PDB entry 7WOR | electron microscopy, 3.70 A resolution | chains A and C of the 6 polymer chains in the assembly

Chain A (and C):
Protein: Spike glycoprotein
Source organism: Severe acute respiratory syndrome coronavirus 2
Notes: chain C of this document is another copy of the same molecule, construct and numbering; everything in this record applies to it too
UniProt: P0DTC2 (SPIKE_SARS2); aligned to UniProt positions 1-1208 over residues 1-1208
Chain sequence (1285 residues; numbered 1 to 1288 plus 5 insertion-coded residues; 8 numbers in that range are skipped by the numbering (no residue carries them; nothing is unmodelled there); the number before each row is that of its first residue; a row labelled like 177A-177E holds insertion residues (177A, then the next letters in order)):
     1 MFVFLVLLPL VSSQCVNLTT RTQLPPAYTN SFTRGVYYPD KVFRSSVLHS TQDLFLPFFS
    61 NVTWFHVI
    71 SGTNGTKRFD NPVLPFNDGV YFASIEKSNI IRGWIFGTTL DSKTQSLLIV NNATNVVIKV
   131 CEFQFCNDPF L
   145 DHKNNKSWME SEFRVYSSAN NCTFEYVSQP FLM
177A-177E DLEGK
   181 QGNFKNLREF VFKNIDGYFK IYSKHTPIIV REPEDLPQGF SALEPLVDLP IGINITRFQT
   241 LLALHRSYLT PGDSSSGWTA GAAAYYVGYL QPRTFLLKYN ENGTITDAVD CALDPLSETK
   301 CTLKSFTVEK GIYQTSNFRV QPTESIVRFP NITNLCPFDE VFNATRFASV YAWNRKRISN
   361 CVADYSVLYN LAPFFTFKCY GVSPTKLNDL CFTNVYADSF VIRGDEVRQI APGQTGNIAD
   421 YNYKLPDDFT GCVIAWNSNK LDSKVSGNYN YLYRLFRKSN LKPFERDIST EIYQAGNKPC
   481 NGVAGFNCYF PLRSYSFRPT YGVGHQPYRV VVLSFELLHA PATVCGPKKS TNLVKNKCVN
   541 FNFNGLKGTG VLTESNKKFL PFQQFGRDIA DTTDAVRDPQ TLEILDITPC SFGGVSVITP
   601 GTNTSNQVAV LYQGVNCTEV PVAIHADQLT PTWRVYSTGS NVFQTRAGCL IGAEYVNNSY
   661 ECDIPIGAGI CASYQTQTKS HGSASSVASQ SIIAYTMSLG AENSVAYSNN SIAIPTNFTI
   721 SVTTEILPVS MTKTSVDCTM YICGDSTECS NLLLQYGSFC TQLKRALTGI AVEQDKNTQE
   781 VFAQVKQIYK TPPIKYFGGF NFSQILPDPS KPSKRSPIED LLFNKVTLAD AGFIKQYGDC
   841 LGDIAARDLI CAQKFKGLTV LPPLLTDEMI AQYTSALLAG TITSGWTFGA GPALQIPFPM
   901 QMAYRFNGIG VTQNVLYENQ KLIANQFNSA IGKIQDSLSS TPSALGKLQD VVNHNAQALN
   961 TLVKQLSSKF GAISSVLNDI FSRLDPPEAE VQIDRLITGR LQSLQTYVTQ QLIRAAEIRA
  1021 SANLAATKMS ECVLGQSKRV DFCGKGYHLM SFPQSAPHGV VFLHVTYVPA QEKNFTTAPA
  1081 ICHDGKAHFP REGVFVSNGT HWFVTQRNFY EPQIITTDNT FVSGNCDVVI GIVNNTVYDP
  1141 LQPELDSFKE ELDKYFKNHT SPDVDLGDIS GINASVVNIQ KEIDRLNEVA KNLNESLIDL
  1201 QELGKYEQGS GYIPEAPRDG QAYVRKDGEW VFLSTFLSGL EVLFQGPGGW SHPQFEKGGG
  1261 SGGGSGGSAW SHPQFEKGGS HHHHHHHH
Disordered / not traced: 1-23, 71-78, 145-155, 177A-177E, 248-260, 621-640, 677-688, 828-846, 1148-1288 (chain C: 1-25, 71-78, 145-155, 177A-177E, 244-261, 621-640, 677-688, 828-846, 1148-1288)
Differences from the reference sequence: variant Val67 (Ala in P0DTC2), Ile95 (Thr in P0DTC2), Asp145 (Gly142 in P0DTC2), Ile209 (Leu212 in P0DTC2), Asp339 (Gly in P0DTC2), Leu371 (Ser in P0DTC2), Pro373 (Ser in P0DTC2), Phe375 (Ser in P0DTC2), Asn417 (Lys in P0DTC2), Lys440 (Asn in P0DTC2), Ser446 (Gly in P0DTC2), Asn477 (Ser in P0DTC2), Lys478 (Thr in P0DTC2), Ala484 (Glu in P0DTC2), Arg493 (Gln in P0DTC2), Ser496 (Gly in P0DTC2), Arg498 (Gln in P0DTC2), Tyr501 (Asn in P0DTC2), His505 (Tyr in P0DTC2), Lys547 (Thr in P0DTC2), Gly614 (Asp in P0DTC2), Tyr655 (His in P0DTC2), Lys679 (Asn in P0DTC2), His681 (Pro in P0DTC2), Lys764 (Asn in P0DTC2), Tyr796 (Asp in P0DTC2), Pro817 (Phe in P0DTC2), Lys856 (Asn in P0DTC2), His954 (Gln in P0DTC2), Lys969 (Asn in P0DTC2), Phe981 (Leu in P0DTC2); insertion (212-214); engineered mutation Gly682 (Arg in P0DTC2), Ser683 (Arg in P0DTC2), Ser685 (Arg in P0DTC2), Pro892 (Ala in P0DTC2), Pro899 (Ala in P0DTC2), Pro942 (Ala in P0DTC2), Pro986 (Lys in P0DTC2), Pro987 (Val in P0DTC2); expression tag (1209-1288)
Swiss-Prot annotation at these positions:
  - region: Asn280 to Cys301 (Putative superantigen), Arg403 to Asp405 (Integrin-binding motif), Asn448 to Phe456 (Immunodominant HLA epitope recognized by the CD8+), Ser816 to Tyr837 (Fusion peptide 1), Lys835 to Phe855 (Fusion peptide 2), Asp1163 to Glu1202 (Heptad repeat 2)
  - site: Arg815, Ser816 (Cleavage)
  - glycosylation: Asn17 (N-linked (GlcNAc...) (complex) asparagine), Asn61 (N-linked (GlcNAc...) (hybrid) asparagine), Asn74 (N-linked (GlcNAc...) (complex) asparagine), Asn122 (N-linked (GlcNAc...) (hybrid) asparagine), Asn149 (N-linked (GlcNAc...) (complex) asparagine), Asn165 (N-linked (GlcNAc...) (complex) asparagine), Asn234 (N-linked (GlcNAc...) (high mannose) asparagine), Asn282 (N-linked (GlcNAc...) (complex) asparagine), Thr323 (O-linked (GalNAc) threonine), Ser325 (O-linked (HexNAc...) serine), Asn331 (N-linked (GlcNAc...) (complex) asparagine), Asn343 (N-linked (GlcNAc...) (complex) asparagine), Asn603 (N-linked (GlcNAc...) (hybrid) asparagine), Asn616 (N-linked (GlcNAc...) (complex) asparagine), Asn657 (N-linked (GlcNAc...) (complex) asparagine), Thr676 (O-linked (GlcNAc...) threonine), Thr678 (O-linked (GlcNAc...) threonine), Asn709 (N-linked (GlcNAc...) (high mannose) asparagine), Asn717 (N-linked (GlcNAc...) (hybrid) asparagine), Asn801 (N-linked (GlcNAc...) (hybrid) asparagine) and 6 more in UniProt
Disulfide bonds: Cys131-Cys166, Cys291-Cys301, Cys336-Cys361, Cys379-Cys432, Cys391-Cys525, Cys480-Cys488, Cys538-Cys590, Cys617-Cys649, Cys662-Cys671, Cys738-Cys760, Cys743-Cys749, Cys1032-Cys1043, Cys1082-Cys1126
Covalent attachments: N-acetylglucosamine (NAG) linked to Asn282, Asn616, Asn709, Asn717, Asn801, Asn1098, Asn1134

Interface between chain A and chain C:
Residue-residue contacts (160):
  Asn317(A) with Asp737(C)
  Arg319(A) with Thr739(C), hydrogen bond; Met740(C)
  Arg357(A) with Gly197(C), hydrogen bond (side chain-backbone); Tyr198(C); Pro230(C); Ile231(C)
  Gly381(A) with Arg983(C); Leu984(C)
  Val382(A) with Arg983(C); Leu984(C)
  Ser383(A) with Arg983(C), hydrogen bond (backbone-backbone); Leu984(C); Asp985(C)
  Lys386(A) with Ser982(C); Arg983(C); Leu984(C), hydrogen bond (side chain-backbone)
  Asp389(A) with Ser982(C)
  Leu390(A) with Ser982(C); Arg983(C)
  Thr393(A) with Tyr198(C)
  Asn394(A) with Tyr198(C), hydrogen bond
  Tyr396(A) with Tyr198(C)
  Phe456(A) with Ser383(C); Thr385(C)
  Phe486(A) with Tyr369(C), hydrophobic
  Asn487(A) with Tyr369(C); Pro384(C); Thr385(C)
  Glu516(A) with Tyr198(C), hydrogen bond
  Leu517(A) with Arg983(C)
  His519(A) with Asp40(C); Lys41(C)
  Lys547(A) with Asn978(C), hydrogen bond (backbone-side chain); Ser982(C)
  Gly548(A) with Asn978(C)
  Thr549(A) with Asp745(C), hydrogen bond (backbone-side chain)
  Lys557(A) with Phe43(C)
  Lys558(A) with Asn282(C)
  Phe559(A) with Phe43(C), hydrophobic
  Phe562(A) with Tyr38(C), hydrophobic; Lys41(C), hydrogen bond (backbone-side chain); Glu224(C); Pro225(C)
  Gln563(A) with Lys41(C); Phe43(C)
  Gln564(A) with Lys41(C)
  Phe565(A) with Phe43(C), hydrogen bond (backbone-backbone)
  Gly566(A) with Phe43(C)
  Arg567(A) with Val42(C); Phe43(C)
  Asp568(A) with Arg847(C), salt bridge; Ala852(C)
  Ile569(A) with Val47(C), hydrophobic; Leu849(C), hydrophobic
  Ala570(A) with Lys856(C)
  Asp571(A) with Ser967(C)
  Thr572(A) with Lys856(C)
  Asp574(A) with Arg847(C), salt bridge
  Thr588(A) with Phe855(C)
  Pro589(A) with Phe855(C), hydrophobic
  Phe592(A) with Met740(C), hydrophobic; Lys854(C); Phe855(C), hydrophobic
  Gln613(A) with Leu861(C)
  Ala647(A) with Pro862(C), hydrophobic
  Pro665(A) with Leu864(C), hydrophobic
  Gly667(A) with Leu864(C)
  Ala668(A) with Pro863(C), hydrogen bond (backbone-backbone); Leu864(C); Thr866(C)
  Gly669(A) with Leu864(C), hydrogen bond (backbone-backbone); Met869(C)
  Thr696(A) with Met869(C)
  Met697(A) with Leu865(C), hydrophobic; Met869(C), hydrophobic
  Leu699(A) with Lys786(C); Ile788(C); Met869(C); Gln872(C); Tyr873(C)
  Gly700(A) with Lys786(C); Ile788(C)
  Ala701(A) with Gln787(C); Ile788(C), hydrogen bond (backbone-backbone)
  Glu702(A) with Ile788(C); Lys790(C)
  Asn703(A) with Gln787(C), hydrogen bond; Ile788(C), hydrogen bond (backbone-backbone); Tyr789(C); Lys790(C)
  Val705(A) with Tyr789(C), hydrophobic; Leu894(C); Gln895(C)
  Ala706(A) with Gln895(C), hydrogen bond (backbone-side chain)
  Tyr707(A) with Pro792(C), hydrophobic; Tyr796(C); Phe797(C); Phe898(C)
  Asn709(A) with Pro897(C)
  Ser711(A) with Gln895(C); Pro897(C)
  Ile712(A) with Gln895(C)
  Ala713(A) with Leu894(C); Gln895(C), hydrogen bond (backbone-backbone)
  Gln957(A) with Arg765(C), hydrogen bond
  Thr961(A) with Ser758(C); Gln762(C)
  Gln965(A) with Ser758(C), hydrogen bond; Phe759(C); Gln762(C)
  Ser968(A) with Gln755(C); Gly757(C)
  Lys969(A) with Gln755(C); Tyr756(C)
  Phe970(A) with Gly757(C); Phe759(C), hydrophobic
  Arg995(A) with Asp994(C), salt bridge
  Gln1002(A) with Gln1005(C), hydrogen bond
  Ser1003(A) with Phe759(C)
  Thr1006(A) with Gln1005(C), hydrogen bond
  Thr1009(A) with Thr1009(C)
  Gln1010(A) with Leu1012(C)
  Ile1013(A) with Leu1012(C), hydrophobic
  Lys1038(A) with Lys1038(C)
  Arg1039(A) with Thr1027(C); Glu1031(C), salt bridge; Arg1039(C)
  Val1040(A) with Ser1030(C); Leu1034(C)
  Asp1041(A) with Ser1030(C), hydrogen bond
  Gly1046(A) with Ala890(C)
  Tyr1047(A) with Trp886(C); Ala890(C), hydrophobic
  Val1068(A) with Gly891(C)
  Pro1069(A) with Pro892(C)
  Glu1072(A) with Leu894(C)
  Asn1074(A) with Gln895(C)
  Thr1077(A) with Pro897(C); Met900(C), hydrogen bond
  Ala1078(A) with Met900(C)
  Pro1079(A) with Met900(C); Tyr917(C)
  Phe1089(A) with Gln913(C); Tyr917(C), hydrophobic
  Pro1090(A) with Gln913(C), hydrogen bond (backbone-side chain)
  Arg1091(A) with Asp1118(C), salt bridge
  Gly1093(A) with Tyr904(C)
  Val1094(A) with Met900(C), hydrophobic; Tyr904(C)
  Arg1107(A) with Tyr904(C); Asn907(C)
  Phe1121(A) with Gln913(C); Asn914(C)
  Ser1123(A) with Asn914(C); Glu918(C), hydrogen bond; Glu1111(C)
  Val1128(A) with Glu918(C)
  Val1129(A) with Tyr917(C)
  Leu1141(A) with Glu1144(C)
Also at the interface, not in a pair above, chain A (113 interface residues in all): Gln314, Arg457, Tyr473, Leu560, Arg646, Ile670, Ser704, Ser708, Asn710, Pro715, Lys964, Gly971, Glu1017, Phe1042, Lys1045, Gly1124, Ile1130
Also at the interface, not in a pair above, chain C (104 interface residues in all): Ser46, Glu281, Gly283, Lys386, Thr768, Gln779, Ile882, Thr883, Thr887, Ala893, Ile896, Gln920, Val963, Phe981, Gln1002, Ile1013, Arg1019, Gly1035, Leu1141

Overview:
Chain A and chain C form an interface of 113 and 104 residues respectively, with 25 hydrogen bonds and 5 salt
bridges. Polar pairs include Asp568(A)-Arg847(C), Asp574(A)-Arg847(C) and Arg995(A)-Asp994(C).
N-acetylglucosamine is covalently linked to Asn282(A), Asn616(A), Asn709(A), Asn717(A), Asn801(A) and
Asn1098(A) and 1 more.
Chain A and chain C are both Spike glycoprotein (Severe acute respiratory syndrome coronavirus 2); the
structure, The state 2 of Omicron Spike with bispecific antibody FD01, was determined by electron microscopy
(same publication as 7WOP, 7WOQ, 7WOS, 7WOU, 7WOV and 7WOW).
